Entry 6XSJ (X-ray diffraction, 1.40 A resolution); this record covers chain A.

Chain A:
Molecule: Alpha-amylase
Source organism: Aspergillus oryzae
Notes: EC 3.2.1.1
UniProt: B0FZ76 (B0FZ76_ASPOZ); residues -20 to 478 here correspond to UniProt positions 1-499 (UniProt number = residue number + 21)
Chain sequence (499 residues; each row starts with the number of its first residue; numbers below 1 keep their minus sign (Met-20 is residue -20)):
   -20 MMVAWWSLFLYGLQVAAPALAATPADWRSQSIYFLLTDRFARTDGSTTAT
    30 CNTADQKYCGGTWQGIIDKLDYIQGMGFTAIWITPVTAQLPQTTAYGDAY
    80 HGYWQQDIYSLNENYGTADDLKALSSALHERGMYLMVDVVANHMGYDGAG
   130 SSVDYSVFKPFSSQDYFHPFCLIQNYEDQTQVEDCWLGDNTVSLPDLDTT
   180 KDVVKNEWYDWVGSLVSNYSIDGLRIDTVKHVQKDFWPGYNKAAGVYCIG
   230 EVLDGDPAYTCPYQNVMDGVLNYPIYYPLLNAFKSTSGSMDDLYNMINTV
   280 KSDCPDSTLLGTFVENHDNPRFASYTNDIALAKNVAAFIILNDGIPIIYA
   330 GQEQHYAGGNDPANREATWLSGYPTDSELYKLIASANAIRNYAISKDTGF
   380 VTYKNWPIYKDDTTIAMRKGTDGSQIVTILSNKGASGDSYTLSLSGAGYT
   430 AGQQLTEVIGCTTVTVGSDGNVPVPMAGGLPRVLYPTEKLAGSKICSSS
Disordered / not traced: -20 to 0, 477-478
Sequence notes: conflict Gln35 (Arg56 in B0FZ76)
Disulfide bonds: Cys30-Cys38, Cys150-Cys164, Cys240-Cys283, Cys440-Cys475
Glycans and other covalent adducts: N-acetylglucosamine (NAG) linked to Asn197
Ion coordination: Ca2+: Asn121, Glu162, Asp175, His210
What the authors report for this chain:
  - post-translational modification sites: Asn197
  - binding site for N-acetylglucosamine: Asn197

Overview:
N-acetylglucosamine is covalently linked to Asn197. The Ca2+ site is built by Asn121, Glu162, Asp175 and
His210. From the paper: a binding site for N-acetylglucosamine at Asn197; a modification site at Asn197.
Chain A is Alpha-amylase (Aspergillus oryzae); the structure, X-ray structure of a monoclinic form of alpha
amylase from Aspergillus at 1.4 A resolution, was determined by X-ray diffraction together with 6XSV from the
same study.
